PDB entry 6SOZ | X-ray diffraction, 3.42 A resolution | chains A and B of the 3 polymer chains in the assembly

[Chain A]
Name: ESAG6, subunit of heterodimeric transferrin receptor
Organism: Trypanosoma brucei
Reference sequence: Q8WPU1 (Q8WPU1_9TRYP); residues 1-399 here = UniProt positions 1-399
Amino-acid sequence (399 residues; row label = number of the first residue in the row):
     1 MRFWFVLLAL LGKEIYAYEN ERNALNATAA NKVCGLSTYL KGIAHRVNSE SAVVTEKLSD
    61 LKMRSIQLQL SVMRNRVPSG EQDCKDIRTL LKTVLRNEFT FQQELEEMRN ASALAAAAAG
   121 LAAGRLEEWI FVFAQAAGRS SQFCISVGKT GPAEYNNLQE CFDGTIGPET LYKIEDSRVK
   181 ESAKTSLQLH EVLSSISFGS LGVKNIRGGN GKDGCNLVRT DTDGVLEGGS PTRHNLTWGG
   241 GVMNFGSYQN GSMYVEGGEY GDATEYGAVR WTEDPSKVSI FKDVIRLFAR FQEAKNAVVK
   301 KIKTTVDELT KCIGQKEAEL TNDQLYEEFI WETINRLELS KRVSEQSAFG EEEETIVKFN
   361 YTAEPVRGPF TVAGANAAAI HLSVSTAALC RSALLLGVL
Unresolved in the structure: 1-19, 343-399
UniProt features mapped onto this chain:
  - lipidation: Asn376 (GPI-anchor amidated asparagine)
  - glycosylation (N-linked (GlcNAc...) asparagine): Asn26, Asn110, Asn235, Asn250, Asn360
Cystine bridges: Cys34-Cys161, Cys84-Cys312, Cys144-Cys215
Covalently attached groups: N-acetylglucosamine (NAG) linked to Asn26, Asn110, Asn235; glycan linked to Asn250
What the authors report for this chain:
  - post-translational modification sites: Asn26, Asn110, Asn235, Asn250

[Chain B]
Name: ESAG7, subunit of heterodimeric transferrin receptor
Organism: Trypanosoma brucei
Reference sequence: Q8WPU2 (Q8WPU2_9TRYP); residue numbers follow UniProt; this construct covers 1-338
Amino-acid sequence (338 residues; row label = number of the first residue in the row):
     1 MRFWFVLLAL LGKEIYAYEN ERNALNATAA NKVCGLSTYL KGIAHRVNSE SAVVTEKLSD
    61 LKMRSIQLQL SVMRNRVPSG EQDCKDIRTL LKTVLRNEFT FQQELEEMRN ASALAAAAAG
   121 IAAGRLEEWI FVFAQAAGGS SQFCISVGTN IPAEYNNLQE CFDGTIGPET LYKIEDSRVK
   181 ESAQKSLQLH EVLSSISFSS LGAESIVEKG ENRGCNLMRT ADGGLLKDVC LNRNFTWGGG
   241 VLNFGYCVAG NLKIKGGEYG DVGSHDAVRW TEDPSKVSIF KDVIRLFARF QEVKNAVVKK
   301 IKTTVDELTK CIGQKEAELT NDQLYEEFEV IQKYLWFL
Unresolved in the structure: 1-17, 338
UniProt features mapped onto this chain:
  - glycosylation (N-linked (GlcNAc...) asparagine): Asn26, Asn110, Asn234
Cystine bridges: Cys34-Cys161, Cys84-Cys311, Cys144-Cys215, Cys230-Cys247
Covalently attached groups: N-acetylglucosamine (NAG) linked to Asn26, Asn110, Asn234
What the authors report for this chain:
  - post-translational modification sites: Asn26, Asn110, Asn234

[Interface between chain A and chain B]
Pairs across the interface (183):
  Lys41(A) with Ile121(B)
  Ala44(A) with Ala117(B), hydrophobic
  His45(A) with Leu114(B)
  Asn48(A) with Arg109(B); Asn110(B), hydrogen bond (side chain-backbone); Ala113(B)
  Ala52(A) with Glu106(B)
  Thr55(A) with Gln103(B); Glu106(B), hydrogen bond
  Ser59(A) with Phe99(B); Gln102(B), hydrogen bond
  Lys62(A) with Glu98(B), salt bridge; Phe99(B); Gln102(B), hydrogen bond
  Ile66(A) with Leu95(B), hydrophobic; Phe99(B), hydrophobic
  Gln69(A) with Trp336(B), hydrogen bond
  Val72(A) with Trp336(B), hydrophobic; Phe337(B), hydrophobic
  Met73(A) with Trp336(B)
  Ile87(A) with Phe337(B), hydrophobic
  Arg88(A) with Phe337(B)
  Leu91(A) with Trp336(B), hydrophobic
  Lys92(A) with Lys333(B)
  Leu95(A) with Gln332(B)
  Arg96(A) with Glu329(B), salt bridge
  Gln102(A) with Gln102(B)
  Glu106(A) with Thr55(B)
  Arg109(A) with Glu106(B); Arg109(B); Asn110(B), hydrogen bond
  Asn110(A) with Asn48(B), hydrogen bond (backbone-side chain); Arg109(B), hydrogen bond
  Ala113(A) with Ala44(B); Asn48(B); Ala116(B)
  Leu114(A) with Ala44(B), hydrophobic; His45(B); Asn48(B); Ile174(B), hydrophobic
  Ala116(A) with Ala113(B); Ala117(B)
  Ala117(A) with Ala44(B), hydrophobic; Ala116(B); Ala117(B), hydrophobic; Gly120(B)
  Ala118(A) with Ile174(B), hydrophobic
  Gly120(A) with Ala117(B); Gly120(B); Ile121(B)
  Leu121(A) with Lys41(B); Gly120(B), hydrogen bond (backbone-backbone); Gly124(B); Glu127(B); Ile174(B), hydrophobic
  Gly124(A) with Ile121(B); Gly124(B); Arg125(B)
  Arg125(A) with Gly124(B); Glu127(B), salt bridge; Glu128(B), salt bridge; Phe131(B); Leu171(B)
  Glu127(A) with Arg125(B), salt bridge
  Glu128(A) with Arg125(B), salt bridge; Glu128(B); Trp237(B); Gly238(B), hydrogen bond (side chain-backbone)
  Trp129(A) with Glu128(B)
  Phe131(A) with Arg125(B); Thr236(B)
  Val132(A) with Phe235(B); Trp237(B), hydrophobic
  Gln135(A) with Leu231(B); Arg233(B); Asn234(B); Phe235(B); Thr236(B), hydrogen bond (side chain-backbone)
  Ala136(A) with Leu226(B)
  Ala137(A) with Leu226(B); Leu231(B); Asn232(B), hydrogen bond (backbone-backbone); Arg233(B), hydrogen bond (backbone-side chain)
  Gly138(A) with Leu226(B); Cys230(B); Asn232(B), hydrogen bond (backbone-side chain)
  Arg139(A) with Asn232(B)
  Gln142(A) with Leu226(B); Asp228(B), hydrogen bond; Val229(B)
  Glu154(A) with Arg233(B), salt bridge
  Pro168(A) with Gly239(B); Tyr259(B); Ser278(B)
  Glu169(A) with Ser278(B); Lys281(B), salt bridge
  Leu171(A) with Arg125(B)
  Lys173(A) with Asp282(B)
  Ile174(A) with Ala117(B), hydrophobic; Ile121(B), hydrophobic; Asp282(B); Leu286(B), hydrophobic
  Glu175(A) with Arg285(B), salt bridge; Leu286(B)
  Gly214(A) with Leu226(B); Lys227(B), hydrogen bond (backbone-backbone)
  Asn216(A) with Gly223(B); Gly224(B), hydrogen bond (side chain-backbone); Leu225(B), hydrogen bond (backbone-backbone); Leu226(B); Lys227(B)
  Leu217(A) with Leu217(B), hydrophobic; Leu225(B), hydrophobic
  Gly224(A) with Asn216(B), hydrogen bond (backbone-side chain)
  Val225(A) with Ala136(B), hydrophobic; Asn216(B), hydrogen bond (backbone-backbone)
  Leu226(A) with Ala136(B); Gly138(B); Gln142(B); Phe143(B); Gly214(B); Cys215(B), hydrophobic; Asn216(B)
  Glu227(A) with Arg22(B), salt bridge; Gln142(B), hydrogen bond (backbone-side chain); Gly214(B), hydrogen bond (backbone-backbone); Asn216(B), hydrogen bond; Gly223(B)
  Gly228(A) with Gln142(B)
  Gly229(A) with Gln142(B)
  Ser230(A) with Gly138(B)
  Pro231(A) with Gln135(B); Ala136(B), hydrophobic; Ala137(B)
  Thr232(A) with Ala137(B), hydrogen bond (backbone-backbone); Gly138(B); Gly139(B)
  Arg233(A) with Ala137(B), hydrogen bond (backbone-backbone); Gly139(B), hydrogen bond (side chain-backbone); Ile151(B); Pro152(B); Glu154(B), salt bridge
  His234(A) with Ala134(B); Gln135(B); Glu154(B), salt bridge; Ile166(B), hydrogen bond (side chain-backbone)
  Asn235(A) with Gln135(B)
  Leu236(A) with Val132(B); Gln135(B); Ala136(B)
  Thr237(A) with Phe131(B); Gln135(B), hydrogen bond (backbone-side chain)
  Trp238(A) with Glu128(B); Val132(B), hydrophobic
  Gly239(A) with Glu128(B), hydrogen bond (backbone-side chain)
  Gly240(A) with Pro168(B)
  Tyr260(A) with Gly167(B); Pro168(B)
  Ser279(A) with Pro168(B); Glu169(B)
  Lys282(A) with Glu169(B), salt bridge
  Asp283(A) with Lys173(B)
  Arg286(A) with Glu175(B), salt bridge
  Leu287(A) with Glu175(B)
  Arg290(A) with Glu175(B), salt bridge
  Tyr326(A) with Leu95(B), hydrophobic; Phe99(B)
  Glu327(A) with Arg88(B); Lys92(B)
  Phe329(A) with Leu95(B), hydrophobic
  Ile330(A) with Arg88(B); Leu91(B), hydrophobic; Lys92(B); Leu95(B), hydrophobic
  Trp331(A) with Arg88(B)
  Ile334(A) with Arg88(B)
  Arg336(A) with Leu335(B); Trp336(B), hydrogen bond (side chain-backbone); Phe337(B), hydrogen bond (side chain-backbone)
  Leu337(A) with Met73(B); Leu335(B), hydrophobic
  Ser340(A) with Tyr334(B)
  Lys341(A) with Asn75(B)
Other interface residues (no listed pair), chain A (94 interface residues in all): Arg22, Val47, Met63, Phe143, Cys144, Gly167, Cys215, Asp223
Other interface residues (no listed pair), chain B (94 interface residues in all): Val47, Val72, Ile87, Leu105, Ala118, Ala123, Trp129, Cys144, Arg213, Lys276

[Overview]
Chain A and chain B each contribute 94 residues to their interface; the contacts include 31 hydrogen bonds and
15 salt bridges. Polar pairs include Lys62(A)-Glu98(B), Arg96(A)-Glu329(B) and Arg125(A)-Glu127(B). Covalently
linked N-acetylglucosamine: at Asn26(A), Asn110(A) and Asn235(A). Covalently linked N-acetylglucosamine: at
Asn26(B), Asn110(B) and Asn234(B). The paper reports modification sites Asn26(A), Asn110(A) and Asn26(B) among
others.
Here chain A is ESAG6, subunit of heterodimeric transferrin receptor and chain B is ESAG7, subunit of
heterodimeric transferrin receptor, both from Trypanosoma brucei. Entry 6SOZ (Glycosylated Trypanosoma brucei
transferrin receptor in complex with human transferrin) was determined by X-ray diffraction (same publication
as 6SOY).
